4ELT - chains A and B of the 3 polymer chains in the assembly; structure by X-ray diffraction, 2.20 A resolution.

# Chain A
Protein: DNA polymerase I, thermostable
Source organism: Thermus aquaticus
Notes: EC 2.7.7.7
UniProtKB: P19821 (DPO1_THEAQ); numbering as in UniProt (aligned over 293-832)
Amino-acid sequence (540 residues; each row starts with the number of its first residue):
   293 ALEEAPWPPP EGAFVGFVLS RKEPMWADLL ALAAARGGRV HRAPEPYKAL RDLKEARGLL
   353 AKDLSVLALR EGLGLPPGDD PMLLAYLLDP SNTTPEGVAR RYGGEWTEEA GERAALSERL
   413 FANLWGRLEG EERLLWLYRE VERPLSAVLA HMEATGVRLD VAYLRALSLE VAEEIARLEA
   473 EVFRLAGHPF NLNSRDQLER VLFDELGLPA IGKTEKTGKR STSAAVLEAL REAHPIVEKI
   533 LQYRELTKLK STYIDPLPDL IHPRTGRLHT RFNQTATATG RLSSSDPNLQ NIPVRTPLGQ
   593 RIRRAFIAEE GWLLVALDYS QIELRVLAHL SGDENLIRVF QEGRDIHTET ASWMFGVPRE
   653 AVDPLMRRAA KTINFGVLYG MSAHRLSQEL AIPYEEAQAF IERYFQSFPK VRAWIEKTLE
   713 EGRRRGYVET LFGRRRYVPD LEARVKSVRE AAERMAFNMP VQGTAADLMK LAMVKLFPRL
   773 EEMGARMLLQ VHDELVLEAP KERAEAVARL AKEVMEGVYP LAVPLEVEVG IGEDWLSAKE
Not modelled in the structure: 293
Ion coordination: Mg2+ site 1: Asp-610, Tyr-611, Asp-785 (together with 0R5); Mg2+ site 2: Asp-610, Asp-785 (together with 0R5)
Small-molecule neighbours: 0R5 (2'-deoxy-5-[(4-ethynylphenyl)ethynyl]uridine 5'-(tetrahydrogen triphosphate)): Arg-573, Arg-587, Asp-610, Tyr-611, Ser-612, Gln-613, Ile-614, Glu-615, His-639, Arg-659, Arg-660, Lys-663, Thr-664, Phe-667, Tyr-671, Asp-785
Reported in the primary citation:
  - conformationally variable residues (side-chain flip): Arg-587, Arg-660
  - binding site for 0R5: Arg-587, Lys-663
  - binding site for the 12-nt DNA strand (chain B): Arg-587

# Chain B
Molecule: 12-nt DNA strand
Sequence (12 nucleotides; row label = number of the first residue in the row):
   101 GACCACGGCG CC
Modified / non-standard residues: DOC (2',3'-dideoxycytidine-5'-monophosphate) at position 112

# Chain A / chain B interface
Residue-residue contacts - 34 pairs, chain A then chain B:
  Arg-487(A) with DG107(B), hydrogen bond to the phosphate; DG108(B), salt bridge to the phosphate
  Thr-506(A) with DG107(B), hydrogen bond to the phosphate; DG108(B), phosphate contact
  Glu-507(A) with DG107(B), phosphate contact
  Lys-508(A) with DC106(B), phosphate contact; DG107(B), hydrogen bond to the phosphate
  Thr-509(A) with DC106(B), phosphate contact; DG107(B), hydrogen bond to the phosphate
  Ser-513(A) with DG108(B), hydrogen bond to the phosphate
  Thr-514(A) with DG108(B), hydrogen bond to the phosphate
  Ser-515(A) with DG108(B), phosphate contact; DC109(B), phosphate contact
  Ala-516(A) with DC109(B), hydrogen bond to the phosphate
  Arg-536(A) with DG108(B), hydrogen bond to the phosphate; DC109(B), salt bridge to the phosphate
  Lys-540(A) with DG108(B), base contact; DC109(B), hydrogen bond to the base; DG110(B), sugar contact
  Tyr-545(A) with DG110(B), sugar contact
  Arg-573(A) with DOC_112(B), hydrogen bond to the base
  Gln-582(A) with DC111(B), sugar contact
  Asn-583(A) with DG110(B), hydrogen bond to the base; DC111(B), sugar contact
  Ile-584(A) with DC111(B), sugar contact
  Pro-585(A) with DG110(B), phosphate contact; DC111(B), phosphate contact
  Val-586(A) with DC111(B), hydrogen bond to the phosphate; DOC_112(B), phosphate contact
  Arg-587(A) with DC111(B), salt bridge to the phosphate; DOC_112(B), salt bridge to the phosphate
  Arg-595(A) with DC111(B), phosphate contact
  Val-783(A) with DOC_112(B), sugar contact
  His-784(A) with DOC_112(B), sugar contact
Other interface residues (no listed pair), chain A (28 interface residues in all): Gly-510, Glu-537, Leu-541, Asn-580, Asp-785, Lys-831

# In short
Chain A and chain B form an interface of 28 and 7 residues respectively; the contacts include 12 hydrogen
bonds and 4 salt bridges. Among the polar pairs are Lys-540(A)/DC109(B), Arg-573(A)/DOC_112(B) and
Asn-583(A)/DG110(B). The paper reports a binding site for 0R5 at Arg-587(A) and Lys-663(A); a binding site for
the 12-nt DNA strand (chain B) at Arg-587(A).
Here chain A is DNA polymerase I, thermostable (Thermus aquaticus) and chain B is a 12-nt DNA strand. Entry
4ELT (Snapshot of the large fragment of DNA polymerase I from Thermus Aquaticus processing modified
pyrimidines) was determined by X-ray diffraction together with 4ELU from the same study.
